3G9J - chains C and B of the 4 polymer chains in the assembly; structure by X-ray diffraction, 2.32 A resolution.

[Chain C]
Molecule: 18-nt DNA strand
Sequence (18 nucleotides; row label = number of the first residue in the row):
     1 CCAGAACAAAATGTTCTG

[Chain B]
Protein: Glucocorticoid receptor
Source organism: Rattus norvegicus
Reference sequence: P06536 (GCR_RAT); residues 440-525 here = UniProt positions 440-525
Chain sequence (90 residues; row label = number of the first residue in the row):
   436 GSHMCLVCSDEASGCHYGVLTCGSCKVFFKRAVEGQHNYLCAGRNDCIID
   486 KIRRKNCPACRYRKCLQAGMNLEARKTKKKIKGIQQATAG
Not modelled in the structure: 436, 516-525
Sequence notes: expression tag (436-439)
Bound ions: Zn2+ site 1: Cys-440, Cys-443, Cys-457, Cys-460; Zn2+ site 2: Cys-476, Cys-482, Cys-492, Cys-495
Reported in the primary citation:
  - mutagenesis - R510A, K514A: decreased binding to DNA
  - mutagenesis - K514A: unchanged signaling
  - mutagenesis - H472A, R510A: increased signaling
  - mutagenesis - H472R: decreased signaling
  - mutagenesis - G470A, N473A: decreased signaling in response to Pal
  - mutagenesis - G470A: decreased signaling in response to Tat

[Chain C / chain B interface]
Contacting residue pairs (10):
  DT12(C) / Arg-466(B)  base contact
  DT12(C) / Lys-490(B)  phosphate contact
  DT12(C) / Pro-493(B)  phosphate contact
  DG13(C) / Ser-459(B)  phosphate contact
  DG13(C) / Arg-466(B)  hydrogen bond to the base
  DG13(C) / Arg-489(B)  salt bridge to the phosphate
  DG13(C) / Lys-490(B)  phosphate contact
  DG13(C) / Arg-496(B)  salt bridge to the phosphate
  DT14(C) / Gly-458(B)  base contact
  DT14(C) / Val-462(B)  base contact
Also at the interface, not in a pair above, chain C (4 interface residues in all): DG18
Also at the interface, not in a pair above, chain B (10 interface residues in all): Phe-463, Arg-510

[Summary]
4 residues of chain C face 10 of chain B across their interface; the contacts include 1 hydrogen bond and 2
salt bridges. Polar contacts include DG13(C)/Arg-466(B), DG13(C)/Arg-489(B) and DG13(C)/Arg-496(B). The paper
reports that R510A and K514A of chain B reduce binding to DNA; H472A and R510A of chain B increase signaling;
6 substitutions were tested in all.
Chain C is an 18-nt DNA strand and chain B is Glucocorticoid receptor (Rattus norvegicus); the structure, GR
DNA binding domain:Pal, 18bp complex-36, was determined by X-ray diffraction, deposited together with 3FYL,
3G6P, 3G6Q, 3G6R, 3G6T, 3G6U and 8 further entries.
